PDB entry 1HWT | X-ray diffraction, 2.50 A resolution | chains B and C of the 4 polymer chains in the assembly

[Chain B]
Molecule: 20-nt DNA strand
Notes: fragment: upstream activation sequence
Sequence (20 nucleotides; row label = number of the first residue in the row):
     1 GCTAATAGCGATAATAGCGC

[Chain C]
Molecule: Protein (heme activator protein)
Organism: Saccharomyces cerevisiae
Notes: fragment: dna binding domain
UniProtKB: P12351 (CYP1_YEAST); residues 55-135 here = UniProt positions 55-135
Amino-acid sequence (81 residues; numbered 55 to 135; the number before each row is that of its first residue):
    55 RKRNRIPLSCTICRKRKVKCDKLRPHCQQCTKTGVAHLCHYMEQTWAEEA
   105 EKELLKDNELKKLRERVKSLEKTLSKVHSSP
Disordered / not traced: 55-58, 129-135
Bound ions: Zn2+ site 1: Cys64, Cys67, Cys74, Cys81; Zn2+ site 2: Cys64, Cys81, Cys84, Cys93

[Chain B / chain C interface]
Residue-residue contacts - 8 pairs, chain B then chain C:
  DA7(B) with Pro61(C), phosphate contact; Arg68(C), phosphate contact
  DG8(B) with Ser63(C), hydrogen bond to the phosphate; Lys71(C), base contact; Lys73(C), phosphate contact; Lys76(C), salt bridge to the phosphate
  DC9(B) with Lys71(C), hydrogen bond to the base; Lys73(C), salt bridge to the phosphate
Other interface residues (no listed pair), chain B (4 interface residues in all): DG10
Other interface residues (no listed pair), chain C (8 interface residues in all): Val72, Cys74

[In short]
The interface between chain B and chain C involves 4 residues on one side and 8 on the other, with 2 hydrogen
bonds and 2 salt bridges. Polar pairs include DC9(B)-Lys71(C), DG8(B)-Ser63(C) and DG8(B)-Lys76(C).
Chain B is a 20-nt DNA strand and chain C is Protein (heme activator protein) (Saccharomyces cerevisiae); the
structure, Structure of a HAP1/DNA complex reveals dramatically asymmetric DNA binding by a homodimeric
protein, was determined by X-ray diffraction.
